PDB entry 8A3V | X-ray diffraction, 2.90 A resolution | chains A and B of the 3 polymer chains in the assembly

Chain A (and B):
Protein: Replicative DNA helicase
From: Vibrio cholerae
Notes: EC 3.6.4.12; chain B of this document is another copy of the same molecule, construct and numbering; everything in this record applies to it too
Reference sequence: A0A085R2T8 (A0A085R2T8_VIBCL); numbering as in UniProt (aligned over 1-468)
Chain sequence (474 residues; numbered 1 to 474; the number before each row is that of its first residue):
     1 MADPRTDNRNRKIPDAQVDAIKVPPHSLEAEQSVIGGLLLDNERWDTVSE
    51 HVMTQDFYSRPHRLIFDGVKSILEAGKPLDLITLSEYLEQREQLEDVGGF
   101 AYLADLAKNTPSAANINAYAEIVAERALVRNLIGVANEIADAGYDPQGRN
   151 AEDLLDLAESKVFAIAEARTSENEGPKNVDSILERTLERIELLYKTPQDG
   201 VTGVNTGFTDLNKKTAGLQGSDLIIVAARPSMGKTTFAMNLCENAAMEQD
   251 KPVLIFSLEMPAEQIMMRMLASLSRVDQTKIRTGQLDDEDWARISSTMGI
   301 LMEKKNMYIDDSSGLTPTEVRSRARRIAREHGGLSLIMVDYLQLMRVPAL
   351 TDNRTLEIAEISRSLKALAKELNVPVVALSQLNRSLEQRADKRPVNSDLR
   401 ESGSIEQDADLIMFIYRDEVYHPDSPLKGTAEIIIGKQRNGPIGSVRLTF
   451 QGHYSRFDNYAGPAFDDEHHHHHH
Not modelled in the structure: 1-9, 460-474 (chain B: 1-12, 460-474)
Sequence notes: expression tag (469-474)
Bound ions: Mg2+: Thr235, Asp340
Small-molecule neighbours: ADP (adenosine-5'-diphosphate): Arg229, Pro230, Ser231, Met232, Gly233, Lys234, Thr235, Thr236, Met260, Arg268, Gln278, Thr279, Tyr341, Arg417, Phe450, Gly452, His453

Chain A / chain B interface:
Residue-residue contacts - 55 pairs, chain A then chain B:
  Ile21(A) - Tyr144(B)
  Glu125(A) - Ala151(B)
  Leu128(A) - Ala151(B)  hydrophobic
  Val129(A) - Gly143(B)
  Ile133(A) - Tyr144(B)
  Ala140(A) - Ile133(B)  hydrophobic
  Gly143(A) - Pro25(B)
  Gly143(A) - Val129(B)
  Tyr144(A) - Ile21(B)
  Tyr144(A) - Ile133(B)  hydrophobic
  Asn150(A) - Glu125(B)
  Ala151(A) - Glu125(B)  hydrogen bond (backbone-side chain)
  Ala151(A) - Leu128(B)  hydrophobic
  Ala151(A) - Val129(B)  hydrophobic
  Leu154(A) - Val129(B)  hydrophobic
  Pro230(A) - Asn396(B)
  Ser231(A) - Gly436(B)  hydrogen bond (side chain-backbone)
  Glu259(A) - Lys366(B)
  Glu259(A) - Gln407(B)
  Glu259(A) - Lys437(B)  salt bridge
  Glu259(A) - Arg439(B)  salt bridge
  Met260(A) - Arg439(B)
  Glu263(A) - Arg185(B)
  Gln264(A) - Arg439(B)
  Gln264(A) - Asn440(B)  hydrogen bond
  Met266(A) - Ile182(B)  hydrophobic
  Met266(A) - Thr186(B)  hydrogen bond
  Arg268(A) - Arg439(B)  hydrogen bond (side chain-backbone)
  Arg282(A) - Arg439(B)
  Arg282(A) - Asn440(B)  hydrogen bond
  Thr283(A) - Gln198(B)
  Gly284(A) - Tyr194(B)  hydrogen bond (backbone-side chain)
  Trp291(A) - Tyr194(B)
  Met298(A) - Leu183(B)  hydrophobic
  Met302(A) - Leu183(B)  hydrophobic
  Lys305(A) - Val179(B)
  Tyr308(A) - Lys177(B)
  Ile309(A) - Lys177(B)  hydrogen bond (backbone-backbone)
  Asp310(A) - Lys177(B)
  Ser313(A) - Lys370(B)
  Arg325(A) - Glu159(B)  salt bridge
  Arg326(A) - Phe163(B)
  Arg329(A) - Glu159(B)  salt bridge
  Arg329(A) - Phe163(B)
  Glu330(A) - Glu167(B)
  Leu344(A) - Gln407(B)
  Gln381(A) - Arg400(B)
  Gln381(A) - Gln407(B)  hydrogen bond
  Leu382(A) - Arg400(B)  hydrogen bond (backbone-side chain)
  Asn383(A) - Arg400(B)
  Arg384(A) - Arg400(B)
  Glu387(A) - Val395(B)
  Glu387(A) - Ser397(B)
  Gln388(A) - Arg389(B)
  Gln388(A) - Glu401(B)
Interface residues without a listed pair, chain A (55 interface residues in all): Pro25, Leu132, Ala136, Asn137, Ile139, Glu152, Leu155, Ala158, Ile165, Ala166, Arg229, Gln278, Met307, Gln343
Interface residues without a listed pair, chain B (52 interface residues in all): Val23, Leu132, Ala136, Asn137, Ile139, Ala140, Asn150, Leu155, Ile165, Ala166, Pro176, Asp180, Arg189, Ile190, Leu193, Thr202, Asp408, Gln438, Ile443

Overview:
55 residues of chain A face 52 of chain B across their interface; the contacts include 10 hydrogen bonds and 4
salt bridges. Polar pairs include Glu259(A)-Lys437(B), Glu259(A)-Arg439(B) and Arg325(A)-Glu159(B). Ligands of
chain A: ADP. The Mg2+ site is built by Thr235(A) and Asp340(A).
Chain A and chain B are both Replicative DNA helicase (Vibrio cholerae); the structure, Crystal structure of
the Vibrio cholerae replicative helicase (VcDnaB) in complex with its loader protein (VcDciA), was determined
by X-ray diffraction.
